PDB entry 8U8I | electron microscopy, 3.50 A resolution | chains A and F of the 7 polymer chains in the assembly

Chain A (and F):
Name: Cell division control protein 48
From: Saccharomyces cerevisiae
Notes: EC 3.6.4.6; chain F of this document is another copy of the same molecule, construct and numbering; everything in this record applies to it too
Reference sequence: P25694 (CDC48_YEAST); numbering as in UniProt (aligned over 1-835)
Sequence (835 residues; row label = number of the first residue in the row):
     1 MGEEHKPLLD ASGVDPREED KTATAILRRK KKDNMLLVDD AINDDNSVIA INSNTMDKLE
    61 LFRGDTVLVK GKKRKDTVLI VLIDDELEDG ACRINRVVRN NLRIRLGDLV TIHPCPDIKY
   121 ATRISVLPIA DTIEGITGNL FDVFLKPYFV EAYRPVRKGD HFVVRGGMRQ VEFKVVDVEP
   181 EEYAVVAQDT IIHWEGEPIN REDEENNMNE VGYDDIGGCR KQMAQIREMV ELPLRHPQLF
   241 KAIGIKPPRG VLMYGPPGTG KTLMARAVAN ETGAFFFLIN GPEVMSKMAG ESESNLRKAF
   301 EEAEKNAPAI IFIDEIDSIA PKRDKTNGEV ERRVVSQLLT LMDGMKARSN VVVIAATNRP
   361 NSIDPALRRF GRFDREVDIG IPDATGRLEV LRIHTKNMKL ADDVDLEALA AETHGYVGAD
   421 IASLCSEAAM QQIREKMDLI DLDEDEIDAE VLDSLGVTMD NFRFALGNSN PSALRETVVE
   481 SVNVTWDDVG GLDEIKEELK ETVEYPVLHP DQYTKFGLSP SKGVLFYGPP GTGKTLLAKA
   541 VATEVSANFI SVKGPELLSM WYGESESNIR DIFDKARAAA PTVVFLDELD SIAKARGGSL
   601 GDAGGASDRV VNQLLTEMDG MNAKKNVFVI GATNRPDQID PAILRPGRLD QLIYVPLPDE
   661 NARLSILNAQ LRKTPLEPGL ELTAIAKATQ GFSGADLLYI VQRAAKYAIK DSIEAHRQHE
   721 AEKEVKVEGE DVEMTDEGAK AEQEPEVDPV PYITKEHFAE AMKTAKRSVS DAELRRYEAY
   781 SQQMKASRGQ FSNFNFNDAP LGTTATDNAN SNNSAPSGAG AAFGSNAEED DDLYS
Not modelled in the structure: 1-212, 440-451, 726-743, 785-835 (chain F: 1-221, 255-259, 381-382, 471-495, 517-521, 530-531, 656-658, 720-743, 769-835)
Ion coordination: Mg2+ site 1: Thr-262 (together with 08T); Mg2+ site 2: Thr-535 (together with 08T)
Residues lining bound ligands:
  - 08T ([[[(2R,3S,4R,5R)-5-(6-aminopurin-9-yl)-3,4-bis(oxidanyl)oxolan-2-yl]methoxy-oxidanyl-phosphoryl]oxy-oxidanyl-phosphoryl]oxy-tris(fluoranyl)beryllium), molecule 1: Asp-215, Ile-216, Gly-217, Pro-256, Pro-257, Gly-258, Thr-259, Gly-260, Lys-261, Thr-262, Leu-263, Asn-358, Gly-418, Ala-419
  - 08T, molecule 2: Asp-488, Val-489, Gly-490, Pro-529, Pro-530, Gly-531, Thr-532, Gly-533, Lys-534, Thr-535, Leu-536, Asn-634, Ile-666, Gly-694, Ala-695
UniProt features mapped onto this chain:
  - binding site (ATP): Pro-257 to Leu-263, Asn-358, His-394, Gly-531 to Leu-536
  - modified residue: Ser-472 (Phosphoserine), Ser-519 (Phosphoserine), Thr-735 (Phosphothreonine), Ser-770 (Phosphoserine)
  - cross-link (Glycyl lysine isopeptide (Lys-Gly)): Lys-305 (interchain with G-Cter in ubiquitin), Lys-322 (interchain with G-Cter in ubiquitin), Lys-346 (interchain with G-Cter in ubiquitin), Lys-522 (interchain with G-Cter in ubiquitin), Lys-539 (interchain with G-Cter in ubiquitin), Lys-594 (interchain with G-Cter in ubiquitin), Lys-673 (interchain with G-Cter in ubiquitin)
  - mutagenesis: Lys-261 (K261A: Moderate reduction in growth rate; K261T: Probable loss of ATP binding. Complete loss of catalytic activity), Glu-315 (E315A: Moderate reduction in growth rate; E315D: Severe loss of catalytic activity without affecting cooperativity between the 2 ATP-binding regions. Slight reduction in growth rate ...), Asn-358 (N358A: Slight reduction in growth rate. Restores cell growth; when associated with Q-315), Arg-369 (R369A: No effect on growth rate. Restores cell growth; when associated with Q-315), Pro-471 (P471A/S: Restores cell growth; when associated with Q-315), Arg-475 (R475H: Restores cell growth; when associated with Q-315), Lys-534 (K534A/T: Severe loss of catalytic activity. Lethal), Glu-588 (E588D: Moderate reduction in growth rate; E588Q: Lethal), Arg-645 (R645A: Lethal)
What the authors report for this chain:
  - catalytic residues: Glu-315, Arg-369, Arg-372, Glu-588, Arg-645, Arg-648 (citing earlier work)

Chain A / chain F interface:
Residue-residue contacts - 10 pairs, chain A then chain F:
  Ala-242(A) with Leu-452(F)
  Ile-243(A) with Met-398(F)
  Gly-597(A) with Ser-559(F); Met-560(F), hydrogen bond (backbone-backbone)
  Gly-598(A) with Met-560(F)
  Ser-599(A) with Ser-559(F); Met-560(F); Glu-564(F)
  Leu-600(A) with Met-560(F); Glu-564(F)
Interface residues without a listed pair, chain A (14 interface residues in all): Arg-235, His-236, Ile-245, His-509, Gln-512, Lys-515, Gly-517, Leu-518
Interface residues without a listed pair, chain F (16 interface residues in all): Ala-429, Glu-444, Ile-447, Tyr-562, Lys-673, Pro-675, Ala-705, Ser-712, Ile-713, Asp-748, Pro-751

Overview:
14 residues of chain A and 16 residues of chain F are in contact, with 1 hydrogen bond. The hydrogen-bonded
pair Gly-597(A)/Met-560(F) is a backbone contact. Chain A binds compound 08T. From UniProt: 15 ATP-binding
residues and 9 mutagenesis sites on chain A. From the paper: catalytic residues Glu-315(A), Arg-369(A) and
Arg-372(A) among others.
Both chains are Cell division control protein 48 (Saccharomyces cerevisiae). Entry 8U8I (Cdc48-Shp1 unfolding
native substrate, Class 4) was determined by electron microscopy, deposited together with 8U7T, 8U9C, 8U9P,
8U9Q, 8U9Z, 8UA0 and 3 further entries.
